Entry 8WIB (electron microscopy, 3.50 A resolution); this record covers chains a and m of the 50 polymer chains in the assembly.

# Chain a
Molecule: 16S rRNA
Organism: Mycolicibacterium smegmatis MC2 155
Sequence (1528 nucleotides; each row starts with the number of its first residue):
     1 UUUUUGUUUGGAGAGUUUGAUCCUGGCUCAGGACGAACGCUGGCGGCGUG
    51 CUUAACACAUGCAAGUCGAACGGAAAGGCCCUUUCGGGGGUACUCGAGUG
   101 GCGAACGGGUGAGUAACACGUGGGUGAUCUGCCCUGCACUUUGGGAUAAG
   151 CCUGGGAAACUGGGUCUAAUACCGAAUACACCCUGCUGGUCGCAUGGCCU
   201 GGUAGGGGAAAGCUUUUGCGGUGUGGGAUGGGCCCGCGGCCUAUCAGCUU
   251 GUUGGUGGGGUGAUGGCCUACCAAGGCGACGACGGGUAGCCGGCCUGAGA
   301 GGGUGACCGGCCACACUGGGACUGAGAUACGGCCCAGACUCCUACGGGAG
   351 GCAGCAGUGGGGAAUAUUGCACAAUGGGCGCAAGCCUGAUGCAGCGACGC
   401 CGCGUGAGGGAUGACGGCCUUCGGGUUGUAAACCUCUUUCAGCACAGACG
   451 AAGCGCAAGUGACGGUAUGUGCAGAAGAAGGACCGGCCAACUACGUGCCA
   501 GCAGCCGCGGUAAUACGUAGGGUCCGAGCGUUGUCCGGAAUUACUGGGCG
   551 UAAAGAGCUCGUAGGUGGUUUGUCGCGUUGUUCGUGAAAACUCACAGCUU
   601 AACUGUGGGCGUGCGGGCGAUACGGGCAGACUAGAGUACUGCAGGGGAGA
   651 CUGGAAUUCCUGGUGUAGCGGUGGAAUGCGCAGAUAUCAGGAGGAACACC
   701 GGUGGCGAAGGCGGGUCUCUGGGCAGUAACUGACGCUGAGGAGCGAAAGC
   751 GUGGGGAGCGAACAGGAUUAGAUACCCUGGUAGUCCACGCCGUAAACGGU
   801 GGGUACUAGGUGUGGGUUUCCUUCCUUGGGAUCCGUGCCGUAGCUAACGC
   851 AUUAAGUACCCCGCCUGGGGAGUACGGCCGCAAGGCUAAAACUCAAAGGA
   901 AUUGACGGGGGCCCGCACAAGCGGCGGAGCAUGUGGAUUAAUUCGAUGCA
   951 ACGCGAAGAACCUUACCUGGGUUUGACAUGCACAGGACGCCGGCAGAGAU
  1001 GUCGGUUCCCUUGUGGCCUGUGUGCAGGUGGUGCAUGGCUGUCGUCAGCU
  1051 CGUGUCGUGAGAUGUUGGGUUAAGUCCCGCAACGAGCGCAACCCUUGUCU
  1101 CAUGUUGCCAGCACGUUAUGGUGGGGACUCGUGAGAGACUGCCGGGGUCA
  1151 ACUCGGAGGAAGGUGGGGAUGACGUCAAGUCAUCAUGCCCCUUAUGUCCA
  1201 GGGCUUCACACAUGCUACAAUGGCCGGUACAAAGGGCUGCGAUGCCGUGA
  1251 GGUGGAGCGAAUCCUUUCAAAGCCGGUCUCAGUUCGGAUCGGGGUCUGCA
  1301 ACUCGACCCCGUGAAGUCGGAGUCGCUAGUAAUCGCAGAUCAGCAACGCU
  1351 GCGGUGAAUACGUUCCCGGGCCUUGUACACACCGCCCGUCACGUCAUGAA
  1401 AGUCGGUAACACCCGAAGCCGGUGGCCUAACCCUUGUGGAGGGAGCCGUC
  1451 GAAGGUGGGAUCGGCGAUUGGGACGAAGUCGUAACAAGGUAGCCGUACCG
  1501 GAAGGUGCGGCUGGAUCACCUCCUUUCU
Unresolved in the structure: 1-7, 1523-1528

# Chain m
Protein: 30S ribosomal protein S12
Organism: Mycolicibacterium smegmatis MC2 155
UniProt: A0QS96 (RS12_MYCS2); residues 1-124 here = UniProt positions 1-124
Sequence (124 residues; row label = number of the first residue in the row):
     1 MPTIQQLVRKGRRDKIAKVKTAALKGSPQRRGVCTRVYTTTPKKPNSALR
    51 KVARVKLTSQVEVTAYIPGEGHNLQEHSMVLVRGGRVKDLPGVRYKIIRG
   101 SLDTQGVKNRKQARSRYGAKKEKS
Unresolved in the structure: 1, 124
Swiss-Prot annotation at these positions:
  - modified residue: Asp89 (3-methylthioaspartic acid)

# Interface between chain a and chain m
Pairs across the interface - 108 pairs, chain a then chain m:
  G26(a) with Lys15(m), salt bridge to the phosphate
  U28(a) with Lys20(m), salt bridge to the phosphate
  A37(a) with Gln29(m), hydrogen bond to the sugar
  C38(a) with Gln29(m), sugar contact; Ile98(m), sugar contact
  G39(a) with Ser115(m), hydrogen bond to the sugar; Gly118(m), sugar contact
  C40(a) with Arg114(m), hydrogen bond to the sugar; Ser115(m), sugar contact; Ala119(m), sugar contact; Lys120(m), salt bridge to the phosphate; Lys121(m), phosphate contact
  U41(a) with Lys120(m), phosphate contact; Lys121(m), hydrogen bond to the phosphate
  C241(a) with Arg13(m), salt bridge to the phosphate
  U242(a) with Arg13(m), salt bridge to the phosphate
  G362(a) with Arg30(m), hydrogen bond to the phosphate; Arg31(m), salt bridge to the phosphate; Thr58(m), phosphate contact
  A363(a) with Gly26(m), base contact; Ser27(m), base contact; Pro28(m), base contact; Gln29(m), base contact; Arg30(m), salt bridge to the phosphate; Arg31(m), salt bridge to the phosphate; Thr58(m), hydrogen bond to the phosphate; Leu81(m), sugar contact
  G480(a) with Lys121(m), phosphate contact
  G481(a) with Arg114(m), salt bridge to the phosphate; Ser115(m), phosphate contact; Lys121(m), salt bridge to the phosphate
  A482(a) with Ala113(m), phosphate contact; Arg114(m), hydrogen bond to the phosphate; Ser115(m), hydrogen bond to the phosphate
  C483(a) with Ala113(m), phosphate contact; Arg116(m), salt bridge to the phosphate
  C498(a) with Ser47(m), base contact
  C499(a) with Ser47(m), hydrogen bond to the phosphate
  A500(a) with Ala48(m), phosphate contact; Leu49(m), hydrogen bond to the phosphate; Glu70(m), hydrogen bond to the sugar
  G501(a) with Arg50(m), hydrogen bond to the base; Lys51(m), salt bridge to the phosphate; Gly69(m), phosphate contact; Glu70(m), phosphate contact
  C502(a) with Asn46(m), base contact; Arg50(m), base contact; Tyr66(m), hydrogen bond to the phosphate; Gly69(m), hydrogen bond to the phosphate; Asp89(m), base contact
  A503(a) with Arg50(m), base contact; Val87(m), base contact; Lys88(m), base contact; Asp89(m), base contact; Arg116(m), salt bridge to the phosphate
  G504(a) with Arg86(m), phosphate contact
  C505(a) with Lys88(m), phosphate contact
  C506(a) with Lys88(m), salt bridge to the phosphate
  G507(a) with Asn46(m), hydrogen bond to the base; Asp89(m), base contact
  C508(a) with Asn46(m), base contact
  G509(a) with Asn46(m), base contact; Ser47(m), hydrogen bond to the base
  G517(a) with Arg110(m), salt bridge to the phosphate
  U518(a) with Arg110(m), salt bridge to the phosphate; Lys111(m), hydrogen bond to the phosphate; Gln112(m), hydrogen bond to the phosphate
  A519(a) with Lys111(m), phosphate contact; Gln112(m), hydrogen bond to the phosphate
  U531(a) with Arg83(m), sugar contact
  U532(a) with Pro28(m), hydrogen bond to the sugar; Gly84(m), phosphate contact
  G533(a) with Pro28(m), sugar contact
  U534(a) with Lys20(m), phosphate contact
  U541(a) with Lys15(m), hydrogen bond to the base
  U542(a) with Arg12(m), base contact; Arg13(m), hydrogen bond to the base; Asp14(m), hydrogen bond to the sugar; Lys15(m), base contact
  A543(a) with Arg12(m), base contact
  C544(a) with Leu7(m), phosphate contact; Arg12(m), salt bridge to the phosphate
  G547(a) with Pro2(m), base contact; Arg12(m), base contact
  G548(a) with Pro2(m), base contact
  G564(a) with Gln5(m), sugar contact
  G565(a) with Gln5(m), sugar contact
  A739(a) with Arg9(m), sugar contact
  C861(a) with Thr3(m), phosphate contact
  C862(a) with Thr3(m), hydrogen bond to the phosphate; Gln5(m), phosphate contact; Gln6(m), phosphate contact; Arg9(m), salt bridge to the phosphate
  G863(a) with Gln6(m), hydrogen bond to the phosphate; Arg9(m), salt bridge to the phosphate; Lys10(m), salt bridge to the phosphate
  C864(a) with Pro2(m), base contact; Lys10(m), salt bridge to the phosphate
  U866(a) with Arg12(m), base contact; Lys15(m), sugar contact
  G867(a) with Lys15(m), salt bridge to the phosphate
  A891(a) with Lys18(m), salt bridge to the phosphate
  C892(a) with Arg94(m), salt bridge to the phosphate
  U893(a) with Gly92(m), phosphate contact; Arg94(m), salt bridge to the phosphate
  C894(a) with Lys43(m), salt bridge to the phosphate
  A895(a) with Lys88(m), salt bridge to the phosphate
  A1476(a) with Lys44(m), hydrogen bond to the base
Also at the interface, not in a pair above, chain a (59 interface residues in all): C29, A36, G530, A890
Also at the interface, not in a pair above, chain m (60 interface residues in all): Thr21, Leu24, Pro68, Pro91, Arg99, Ser101, Asn109, Tyr117

# Summary
Chain a and chain m form an interface of 59 and 60 residues respectively, with 26 hydrogen bonds and 27 salt
bridges. Among the polar pairs are G501(a)-Arg50(m), G507(a)-Asn46(m) and G509(a)-Ser47(m).
Here chain a is 16S rRNA and chain m is 30S ribosomal protein S12, both from Mycolicibacterium smegmatis MC2
155. Entry 8WIB (Cryo- EM structure of Mycobacterium smegmatis 70S ribosome, E- tRNA and RafH) was determined
by electron microscopy (same publication as 8WHX, 8WHY, 8WI7, 8WI8, 8WI9, 8WIC, 8WID and 8WIF).
